4QZ2 - chains M and b of the 28 polymer chains in the assembly; structure by X-ray diffraction, 2.70 A resolution.

Chain M:
Molecule: Proteasome subunit beta type-7
Organism: Saccharomyces cerevisiae
Notes: EC 3.4.25.1
UniProtKB: P30657 (PSB7_YEAST); residues -12 to 233 here correspond to UniProt positions 21-266 (UniProt number = residue number + 33)
Amino-acid sequence (246 residues; each row starts with the number of its first residue; numbers below 1 keep their minus sign (Thr-12 is residue -12)):
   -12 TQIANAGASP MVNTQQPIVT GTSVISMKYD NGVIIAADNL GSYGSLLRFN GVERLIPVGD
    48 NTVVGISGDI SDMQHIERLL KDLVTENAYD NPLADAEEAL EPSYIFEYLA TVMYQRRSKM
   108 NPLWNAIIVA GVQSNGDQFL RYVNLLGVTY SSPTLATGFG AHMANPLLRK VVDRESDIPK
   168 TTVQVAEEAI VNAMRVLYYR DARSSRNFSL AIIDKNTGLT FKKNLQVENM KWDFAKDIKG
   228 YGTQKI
Unresolved in the structure: -12 to 0

Chain b:
Molecule: Proteasome subunit beta type-1
Organism: Saccharomyces cerevisiae
Notes: EC 3.4.25.1
UniProtKB: P38624 (PSB1_YEAST); residues 1-196 here correspond to UniProt positions 20-215 (UniProt number = residue number + 19)
Amino-acid sequence (196 residues; each row starts with the number of its first residue):
     1 TSIMAVTFKD GVILGADSRT TTGAYIANRV TDKLTRVHDK IWCCRSGSAA DTQAIADIVQ
    61 YHLELYTSQY GTPSTETAAS VFKELCYENK DNLTAGIIVA GYDDKNKGEV YTIPLGGSVH
   121 KLPYAIAGSG STFIYGYCDK NFRENMSKEE TVDFIKHSLS QAIKWDGSSG GVIRMVVLTA
   181 AGVERLIFYP DEYEQL
Swiss-Prot annotation at these positions:
  - active site: Thr1 (Nucleophile)
Glycans and other covalent adducts: compound 04C linked to Thr1
Residues lining bound ligands: 04C (1,2,4-trideoxy-4-methyl-2-{[N-(morpholin-4-ylacetyl)-L-alanyl-O-methyl-L-tyrosyl]amino}-1-phenyl-D-xylitol): Arg19, Thr20, Thr21, Thr22, Thr31, Lys33, Arg45, Ser46, Gly47, Ser48, Ala49, Thr94, Ser129, Ser168

Chain M / chain b interface:
Pairs across the interface - 60 pairs, chain M then chain b:
  Ser32(M) - Trp165(b)
  Ser32(M) - Asp166(b)
  Ser32(M) - Gly167(b)  hydrogen bond (backbone-backbone)
  Leu33(M) - Phe133(b)  hydrophobic
  Leu33(M) - Trp165(b)
  Leu34(M) - Lys164(b)
  Leu34(M) - Trp165(b)  hydrogen bond (backbone-backbone)
  Leu34(M) - Gly167(b)
  Arg35(M) - Trp165(b)
  Phe146(M) - Ala24(b)
  Phe146(M) - Tyr25(b)
  Tyr185(M) - Glu194(b)  hydrogen bond
  Tyr186(M) - Ile26(b)
  Tyr186(M) - Arg29(b)
  Arg187(M) - Ala24(b)
  Arg187(M) - Tyr25(b)
  Arg187(M) - Ile26(b)  hydrogen bond (backbone-backbone)
  Arg187(M) - Ala27(b)  hydrogen bond (side chain-backbone)
  Arg187(M) - Asn28(b)
  Arg187(M) - Arg29(b)
  Asp188(M) - Ala24(b)
  Asp188(M) - Ile26(b)
  Ala189(M) - Arg19(b)
  Ala189(M) - Ala24(b)  hydrogen bond (backbone-backbone)
  Ala189(M) - Ile26(b)
  Ala189(M) - Gly167(b)
  Arg190(M) - Ala24(b)
  Arg190(M) - Gly167(b)
  Arg193(M) - Asp191(b)  salt bridge
  Arg193(M) - Glu194(b)  salt bridge
  Lys218(M) - Arg29(b)  hydrogen bond (backbone-side chain)
  Trp219(M) - Arg29(b)
  Trp219(M) - Gly171(b)
  Trp219(M) - Val172(b)  hydrophobic
  Trp219(M) - Tyr189(b)
  Trp219(M) - Pro190(b)
  Asp220(M) - Tyr189(b)
  Phe221(M) - Arg29(b)
  Phe221(M) - Val30(b)  hydrophobic
  Ala222(M) - Val30(b)  hydrophobic
  Ala222(M) - Arg174(b)  hydrogen bond (backbone-side chain)
  Ala222(M) - Ile187(b)  hydrophobic
  Lys223(M) - Ile187(b)
  Lys223(M) - Tyr189(b)
  Ile225(M) - Val30(b)  hydrophobic
  Ile225(M) - Arg174(b)
  Lys226(M) - Asp32(b)
  Gly227(M) - Asp32(b)  hydrogen bond (backbone-side chain)
  Tyr228(M) - Thr35(b)
  Tyr228(M) - Arg45(b)
  Tyr228(M) - Gln53(b)
  Tyr228(M) - Ala56(b)
  Tyr228(M) - Asp57(b)  hydrogen bond
  Gln231(M) - Asp32(b)
  Gln231(M) - Leu34(b)
  Gln231(M) - Thr35(b)
  Gln231(M) - Arg36(b)  hydrogen bond (side chain-backbone)
  Gln231(M) - Arg185(b)
  Ile233(M) - Trp42(b)
  Ile233(M) - Arg185(b)  hydrogen bond (backbone-side chain)
Also at the interface, not in a pair above, chain M (27 interface residues in all): Asn37, Met150, Met217
Also at the interface, not in a pair above, chain b (34 interface residues in all): Thr21, Ile163, Ser168

In short:
The interface between chain M and chain b involves 27 residues on one side and 34 on the other; the contacts
include 12 hydrogen bonds and 2 salt bridges. Among the polar pairs are Arg193(M)-Asp191(b),
Arg193(M)-Glu194(b) and Tyr185(M)-Glu194(b). Compound 04C is covalently linked to Thr1(b).
Here chain M is Proteasome subunit beta type-7 and chain b is Proteasome subunit beta type-1, both from
Saccharomyces cerevisiae. Entry 4QZ2 (yCP beta5-M45I mutant in complex with the epoxyketone inhibitor ONX
0914) was determined by X-ray diffraction together with 4QUX, 4QUY, 4QV0, 4QV1, 4QV3, 4QV4 and 42 further
entries from the same study.
